PDB entry 2GLP | X-ray diffraction, 2.42 A resolution | chains E and F of the 6 polymer chains in the assembly

== Chain E (and F) ==
Protein: (3R)-hydroxymyristoyl-acyl carrier protein dehydratase
Organism: Helicobacter pylori
Notes: EC 4.2.1.-; chain F of this document is another copy of the same molecule, construct and numbering; everything in this record applies to it too
Reference sequence: Q5G940 (Q5G940_HELPY); residues 1-159 here = UniProt positions 1-159
Chain sequence (171 residues; row label = number of the first residue in the row; numbers below 1 keep their minus sign (Met-11 is residue -11)):
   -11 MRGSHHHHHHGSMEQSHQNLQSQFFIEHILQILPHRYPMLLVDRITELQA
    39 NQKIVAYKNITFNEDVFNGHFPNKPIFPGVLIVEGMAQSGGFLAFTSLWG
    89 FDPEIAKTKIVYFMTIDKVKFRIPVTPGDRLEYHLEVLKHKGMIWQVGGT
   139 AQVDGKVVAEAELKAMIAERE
Unresolved in the structure: -11 to 7 (chain F: -11 to 10, 158-159)
Construct notes: expression tag (-11 to 0)
Ligand contacts: benzamidine (BEN): Pro26, Met27, Asp53, Val54, Leu69

== Chain E / chain F interface ==
Residue-residue contacts - 55 pairs, chain E then chain F:
  Pro22(E) with Phe59(F), hydrophobic; Pro60(F)
  His23(E) with Gly57(F); Phe59(F)
  Arg24(E) with Gly57(F), hydrogen bond (backbone-backbone)
  Tyr25(E) with Asn56(F); Gly57(F), hydrogen bond (backbone-backbone)
  Pro26(E) with Asp53(F)
  Met27(E) with Gly57(F)
  Asp53(E) with Pro26(F)
  Val54(E) with Met27(F), hydrophobic
  Asn56(E) with Tyr25(F)
  Gly57(E) with His23(F); Arg24(F), hydrogen bond (backbone-backbone); Tyr25(F), hydrogen bond (backbone-backbone); Met27(F)
  His58(E) with Met27(F)
  Phe59(E) with Pro22(F), hydrophobic; His23(F); Val99(F)
  Pro60(E) with Pro22(F)
  Lys62(E) with Ile98(F)
  Ile64(E) with Tyr100(F), hydrophobic
  Pro66(E) with Met27(F), hydrophobic
  Val68(E) with Val68(F); Glu72(F); Phe101(F), hydrophobic
  Glu72(E) with Val68(F)
  Ile98(E) with Phe59(F), hydrophobic
  Val99(E) with Phe59(F)
  Tyr100(E) with Lys62(F); Ile64(F), hydrophobic
  Phe101(E) with Val68(F), hydrophobic; Phe109(F)
  Met102(E) with Lys108(F); Phe109(F), hydrogen bond (backbone-backbone)
  Thr103(E) with Val107(F)
  Ile104(E) with Lys106(F), hydrogen bond (backbone-backbone); Val107(F), hydrogen bond (backbone-backbone); Phe109(F), hydrophobic
  Asp105(E) with Asp105(F); Lys106(F), hydrogen bond (side chain-backbone)
  Lys106(E) with Ile104(F); Asp105(F), hydrogen bond (backbone-side chain)
  Val107(E) with Thr103(F); Ile104(F), hydrogen bond (backbone-backbone)
  Lys108(E) with Met102(F)
  Phe109(E) with Phe101(F); Met102(F), hydrogen bond (backbone-backbone); Ile104(F), hydrophobic
  Arg158(E) with Phe59(F); Pro60(F), hydrogen bond (side chain-backbone); Asn61(F); Lys62(F)
  Glu159(E) with Lys62(F)
Also at the interface, not in a pair above, chain E (33 interface residues in all): Pro112
Also at the interface, not in a pair above, chain F (32 interface residues in all): Val54, His58, Pro66, Leu69

== Summary ==
33 residues of chain E and 32 residues of chain F are in contact, with 12 hydrogen bonds. Polar contacts
include Asp105(E)-Lys106(F), Arg158(E)-Pro60(F) and Arg24(E)-Gly57(F). Ligands of chain E: benzamidine.
Both chains are (3R)-hydroxymyristoyl-acyl carrier protein dehydratase (Helicobacter pylori). Entry 2GLP
(Crystal structure of (3R)-Hydroxyacyl-Acyl Carrier Protein Dehydratase(FabZ) from Helicobacter pylori
complexed with compound 1) was determined by X-ray diffraction, deposited together with 2GLL, 2GLM and 2GLV.
